6OEO - chains D and G of the 9 polymer chains in the assembly; structure by electron microscopy, 3.69 A resolution.

[Chain D]
Name: V(D)J recombination-activating protein 2
Source organism: Mus musculus
UniProtKB: P21784 (RAG2_MOUSE); residue numbers follow UniProt; this construct covers 1-527
Sequence (527 residues; row label = number of the first residue in the row):
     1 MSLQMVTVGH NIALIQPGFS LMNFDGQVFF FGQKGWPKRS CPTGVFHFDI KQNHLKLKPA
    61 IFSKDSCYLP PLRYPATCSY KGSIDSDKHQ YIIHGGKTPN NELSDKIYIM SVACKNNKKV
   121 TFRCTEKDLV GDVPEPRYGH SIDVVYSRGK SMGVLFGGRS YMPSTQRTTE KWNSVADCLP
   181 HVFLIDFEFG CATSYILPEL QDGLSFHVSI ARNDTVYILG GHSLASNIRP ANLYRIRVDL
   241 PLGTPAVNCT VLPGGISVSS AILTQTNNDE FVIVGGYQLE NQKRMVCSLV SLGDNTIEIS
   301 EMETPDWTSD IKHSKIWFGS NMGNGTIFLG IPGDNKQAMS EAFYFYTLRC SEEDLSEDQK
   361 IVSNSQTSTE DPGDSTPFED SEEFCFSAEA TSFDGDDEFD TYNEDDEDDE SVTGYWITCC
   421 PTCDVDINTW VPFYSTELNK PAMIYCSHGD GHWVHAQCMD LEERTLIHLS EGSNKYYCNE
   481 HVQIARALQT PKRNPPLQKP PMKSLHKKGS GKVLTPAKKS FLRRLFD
Not modelled in the structure: 83-87, 352-527
Swiss-Prot annotation at these positions:
  - zinc finger: Trp-416 to Ile-484 (PHD-type)
  - binding site (Zn(2+)): Cys-419, Cys-423, Cys-446, His-452, His-455, Cys-458, Cys-478, His-481
  - mutagenesis: Asp-128 (D128N: Does not affect the endonuclease activity of the RAG complex), Glu-199 (E199Q: Does not affect the endonuclease activity of the RAG complex), Asp-202 (D202N: Does not affect the endonuclease activity of the RAG complex), Glu-280 (E280Q: Does not affect the endonuclease activity of the RAG complex), Asp-310 (D310N: Does not affect the endonuclease activity of the RAG complex), Asp-358 (D358N: Does not affect the endonuclease activity of the RAG complex), Asp-374 (D374N: Does not affect the endonuclease activity of the RAG complex), Tyr-402 (Y402A: Reduced interaction with histones), Asn-403 (N403A: Reduced interaction with histones), Asp-406 (D406A: Reduced interaction with histones), Glu-407 (E407A: Reduced interaction with histones), Asp-408 (D408A: Induces a slight reduction in V(D)J recombination without affecting interaction with histones), 7 further mutagenesis entries in UniProt

[Chain G]
Molecule: 61-nt DNA strand
Sequence (61 nucleotides; row label = number of the first residue in the row):
     1 CGGGTTTTTG TCTGGCTTCA CACTTGATTT GCATCACTGT GTAAGACAGG CCAGATCCAG
    61 G
Not modelled in the structure: 58-61

[How chain D and chain G interact]
Residue-residue contacts - 4 pairs, chain D then chain G:
  Lys-38(D) with DG45(G), salt bridge to the phosphate
  Arg-39(D) with DA46(G), hydrogen bond to the phosphate; DC47(G), salt bridge to the phosphate
  Asn-117(D) with DA55(G), sugar contact
Also at the interface, not in a pair above, chain D (4 interface residues in all): Ser-40

[Overview]
Chain D and chain G each contribute 4 residues to their interface, with 1 hydrogen bond and 2 salt bridges.
Polar pairs include Arg-39(D)/DA46(G), Lys-38(D)/DG45(G) and Arg-39(D)/DC47(G). UniProt lists 8 Zn2+-binding
residues and 19 mutagenesis sites on chain D.
Here chain D is V(D)J recombination-activating protein 2 (Mus musculus) and chain G is a 61-nt DNA strand.
Entry 6OEO (Cryo-EM structure of mouse RAG1/2 NFC complex (DNA1)) was determined by electron microscopy
together with 6OEM, 6OEN, 6OEP, 6OEQ, 6OER and 6V0V from the same study.
